PDB entry 6MW3 | electron microscopy, 4.65 A resolution (low resolution: residue-level contacts below are approximate; hydrogen-bond / salt-bridge calls are withheld) | chains C and I of the 4 polymer chains in the assembly

# Chain C
Molecule: Ribonucleoside-diphosphate reductase
Organism: Bacillus subtilis
Notes: EC 1.17.4.1
UniProtKB: A0A162Q3J9 (A0A162Q3J9_BACIU); residues 1-700 here = UniProt positions 1-700
Amino-acid sequence (700 residues; row label = number of the first residue in the row):
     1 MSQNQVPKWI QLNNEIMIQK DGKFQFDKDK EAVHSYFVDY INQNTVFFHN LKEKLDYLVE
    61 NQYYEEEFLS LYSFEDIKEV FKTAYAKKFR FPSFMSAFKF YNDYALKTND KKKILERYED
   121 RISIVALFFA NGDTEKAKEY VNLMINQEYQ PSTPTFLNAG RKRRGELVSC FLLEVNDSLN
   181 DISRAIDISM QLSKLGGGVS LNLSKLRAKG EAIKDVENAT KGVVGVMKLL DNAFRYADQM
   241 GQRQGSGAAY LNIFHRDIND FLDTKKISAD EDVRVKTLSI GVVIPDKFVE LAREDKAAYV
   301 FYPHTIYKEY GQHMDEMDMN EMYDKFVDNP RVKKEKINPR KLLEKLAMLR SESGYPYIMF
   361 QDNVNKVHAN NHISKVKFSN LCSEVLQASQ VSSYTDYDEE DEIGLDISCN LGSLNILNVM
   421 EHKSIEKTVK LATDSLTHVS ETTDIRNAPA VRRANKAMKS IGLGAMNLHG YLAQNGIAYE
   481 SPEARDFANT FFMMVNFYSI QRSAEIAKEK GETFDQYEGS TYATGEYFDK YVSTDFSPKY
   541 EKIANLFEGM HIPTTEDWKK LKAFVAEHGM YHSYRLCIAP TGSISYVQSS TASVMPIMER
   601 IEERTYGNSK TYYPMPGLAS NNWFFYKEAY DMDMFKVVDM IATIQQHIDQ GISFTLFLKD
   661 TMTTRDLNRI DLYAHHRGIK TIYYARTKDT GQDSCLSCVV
Disordered / not traced: 1-3, 163-166, 239-245, 688-700
Residues lining bound ligands:
  - 2'-deoxyadenosine 5'-triphosphate (DTP), molecule 1: V33, H34, F37, N42, K88, F89, R90, F91
  - 2'-deoxyadenosine 5'-triphosphate (DTP), molecule 2: D177, S178, L179, I182, R207, I213, K214, H304
  - 2'-deoxyadenosine 5'-triphosphate (DTP), molecule 3: K194, Y236, A237
What the authors report for this chain:
  - catalytic residues: C382, Y683, Y684 (citing earlier work)
  - specificity-determining residues: R117 (proposed by the authors, not directly observed)
  - allosteric site: H34, F37, N42, T45, F47, F48, H49, L51, K87 to P92, R117, E119 (by similarity / conservation)

# Chain I
Molecule: Ribonucleoside-diphosphate reductase NrdF beta subunit
Organism: Bacillus subtilis
Amino-acid sequence (8 residues; row label = number of the first residue in the row; X marks 8 residues of unknown identity (built as UNK)):
   309 XXXXXXXX

# How chain C and chain I interact
Chain C side of the interface, 4 residues: R293, T664, R665, L672

# Overview
No residue of chain C is in contact with chain I. Bound to chain C: 3 copies of 2'-deoxyadenosine
5'-triphosphate. From the paper: catalytic residues C382(C), Y683(C) and Y684(C); an allosteric site at
H34(C), F37(C) and N42(C) among others.
Chain C is Ribonucleoside-diphosphate reductase and chain I is Ribonucleoside-diphosphate reductase NrdF beta
subunit, both from Bacillus subtilis; the structure, EM structure of Bacillus subtilis ribonucleotide
reductase inhibited filament composed of NrdE alpha subunit and NrdF ..., was determined by electron
microscopy (same publication as 6MT9, 6MV9, 6MVE and 6MYX).
